PDB entry 5XO6 | X-ray diffraction, 2.38 A resolution | chains A and C

[Chain A (and C)]
Name: lactonase for protein
Source organism: Rhinocladiella mackenziei CBS 650.93
Notes: chain C of this document is another copy of the same molecule, construct and numbering; everything in this record applies to it too
Reference sequence: A0A0D2ILK1 (A0A0D2ILK1_9EURO); numbering as in UniProt (aligned over 1-266)
Chain sequence (266 residues; numbered 1 to 266; the number before each row is that of its first residue):
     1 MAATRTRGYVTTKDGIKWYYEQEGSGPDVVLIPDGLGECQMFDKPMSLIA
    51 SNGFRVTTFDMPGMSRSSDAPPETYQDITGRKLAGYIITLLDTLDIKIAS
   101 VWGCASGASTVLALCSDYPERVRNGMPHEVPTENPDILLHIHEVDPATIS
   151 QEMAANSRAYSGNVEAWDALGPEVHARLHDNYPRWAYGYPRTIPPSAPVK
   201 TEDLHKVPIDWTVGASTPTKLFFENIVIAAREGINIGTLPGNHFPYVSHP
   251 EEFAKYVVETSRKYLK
Not modelled in the structure: 1-3
Sequence notes: engineered mutation A105 (Ser in A0A0D2ILK1)

[How chain A and chain C interact]
Residue-residue contacts - 31 pairs, chain A then chain C:
  V213(A) - T219(C)
  G214(A) - T219(C)
  A215(A) - P218(C)
  A215(A) - T219(C)  hydrogen bond (backbone-backbone)
  A215(A) - K220(C)  hydrogen bond (backbone-backbone)
  T217(A) - P218(C)
  T217(A) - T219(C)  hydrogen bond (backbone-side chain)
  P218(A) - A215(C)
  P218(A) - T217(C)
  P218(A) - T219(C)
  T219(A) - V213(C)
  T219(A) - G214(C)
  T219(A) - A215(C)
  T219(A) - T217(C)  hydrogen bond (backbone-backbone)
  T219(A) - P218(C)
  T219(A) - T219(C)
  K220(A) - A215(C)  hydrogen bond (backbone-backbone)
  K220(A) - T238(C)
  F223(A) - I226(C)  hydrophobic
  F223(A) - I236(C)  hydrophobic
  F223(A) - G237(C)
  F223(A) - T238(C)
  I226(A) - F223(C)  hydrophobic
  I226(A) - I226(C)  hydrophobic
  I226(A) - V227(C)  hydrophobic
  V227(A) - I226(C)  hydrophobic
  A230(A) - A230(C)  hydrophobic
  I236(A) - F223(C)
  G237(A) - F223(C)
  T238(A) - K220(C)
  T238(A) - F223(C)
Interface residues without a listed pair, chain A (16 interface residues in all): S216, R231
Interface residues without a listed pair, chain C (16 interface residues in all): S216, R231

[In short]
Chain A and chain C each contribute 16 residues to their interface; the contacts include 5 hydrogen bonds.
Polar pairs include T217(A)-T219(C), A215(A)-T219(C) and A215(A)-K220(C).
Chain A and chain C are both lactonase for protein (Rhinocladiella mackenziei CBS 650.93); the structure,
Crystal structure of a novel ZEN lactonase mutant, was determined by X-ray diffraction together with 5XO7,
5XO8, 5Z5J, 5Z7J and 5Z97 from the same study.
